7TKD - chains A and E of the 27 polymer chains in the assembly; structure by electron microscopy, 7.70 A resolution (low resolution: residue-level contacts below are approximate; hydrogen-bond / salt-bridge calls are withheld).

[Chain A]
Molecule: ATP synthase subunit alpha
From: Saccharomyces cerevisiae
UniProt: P07251 (ATPA_YEAST); residues 1-510 here correspond to UniProt positions 36-545 (UniProt number = residue number + 35)
Chain sequence (510 residues; row label = number of the first residue in the row):
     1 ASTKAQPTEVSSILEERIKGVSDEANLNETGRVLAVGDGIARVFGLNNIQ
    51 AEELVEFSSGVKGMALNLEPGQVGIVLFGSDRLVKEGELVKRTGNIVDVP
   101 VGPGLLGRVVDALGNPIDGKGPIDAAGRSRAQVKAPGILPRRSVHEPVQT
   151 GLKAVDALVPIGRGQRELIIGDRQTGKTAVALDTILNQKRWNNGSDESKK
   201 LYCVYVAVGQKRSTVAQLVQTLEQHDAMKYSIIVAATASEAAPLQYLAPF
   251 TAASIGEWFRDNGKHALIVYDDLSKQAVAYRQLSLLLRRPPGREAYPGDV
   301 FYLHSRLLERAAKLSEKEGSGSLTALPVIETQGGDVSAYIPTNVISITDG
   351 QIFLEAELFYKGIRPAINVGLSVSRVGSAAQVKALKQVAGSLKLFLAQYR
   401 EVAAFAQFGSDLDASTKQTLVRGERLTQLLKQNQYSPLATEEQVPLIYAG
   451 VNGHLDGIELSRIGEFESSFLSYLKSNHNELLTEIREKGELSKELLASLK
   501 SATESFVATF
Not modelled in the structure: 1-8, 408-409, 510
Curated features (UniProtKB/Swiss-Prot):
  - binding site (ATP): G171 to T178
  - site: S372 (Required for activity)
  - modified residue (Phosphoserine): S22, S143

[Chain E]
Molecule: ATP synthase subunit beta
From: Saccharomyces cerevisiae
Notes: EC 7.1.2.2
UniProt: P00830 (ATPB_YEAST); residues 1-478 here correspond to UniProt positions 34-511 (UniProt number = residue number + 33)
Chain sequence (478 residues; each row starts with the number of its first residue):
     1 ASAAQSTPITGKVTAVIGAIVDVHFEQSELPAILNALEIKTPQGKLVLEV
    51 AQHLGENTVRTIAMDGTEGLVRGEKVLDTGGPISVPVGRETLGRIINVIG
   101 EPIDERGPIKSKLRKPIHADPPSFAEQSTSAEILETGIKVVDLLAPYARG
   151 GKIGLFGGAGVGKTVFIQELINNIAKAHGGFSVFTGVGERTREGNDLYRE
   201 MKETGVINLEGESKVALVFGQMNEPPGARARVALTGLTIAEYFRDEEGQD
   251 VLLFIDNIFRFTQAGSEVSALLGRIPSAVGYQPTLATDMGLLQERITTTK
   301 KGSVTSVQAVYVPADDLTDPAPATTFAHLDATTVLSRGISELGIYPAVDP
   351 LDSKSRLLDAAVVGQEHYDVASKVQETLQTYKSLQDIIAILGMDELSEQD
   401 KLTVERARKIQRFLSQPFAVAEVFTGIPGKLVRLKDTVASFKAVLEGKYD
   451 NIPEHAFYMVGGIEDVVAKAEKLAAEAN
Not modelled in the structure: 1-7, 476-478
Curated features (UniProtKB/Swiss-Prot):
  - binding site (ATP): G157 to T164
  - modified residue: T79 (Phosphothreonine), T204 (Phosphothreonine), S340 (Phosphoserine)

[Chain A / chain E interface]
Residue-residue contacts (10):
  I49(A) with L70(E); V71(E)
  Q50(A) with L70(E)
  A51(A) with L70(E)
  L66(A) with V16(E); G18(E)
  L68(A) with A15(E); V16(E); I17(E)
  I138(A) with I103(E)
Other interface residues (no listed pair), chain A (11 interface residues in all): N47, N67, G137, S305, R306
Other interface residues (no listed pair), chain E (10 interface residues in all): R72, M222, N223

[Overview]
11 residues of chain A and 10 residues of chain E are in contact. Curated annotation (UniProt) lists 8
ATP-binding residues on chain A; 8 ATP-binding residues on chain E.
Here chain A is ATP synthase subunit alpha and chain E is ATP synthase subunit beta, both from Saccharomyces
cerevisiae. Entry 7TKD (Yeast ATP synthase State 1catalytic(h) with 10 mM ATP backbone model) was determined
by electron microscopy, deposited together with 7TJS, 7TJT, 7TJU, 7TJV, 7TJW, 7TJX and 30 further entries.
